Entry 6W2Q (X-ray diffraction, 1.80 A resolution); this record covers chain A.

Chain A:
Protein: Junction 34
From: synthetic construct
Amino-acid sequence (220 residues; row label = number of the first residue in the row):
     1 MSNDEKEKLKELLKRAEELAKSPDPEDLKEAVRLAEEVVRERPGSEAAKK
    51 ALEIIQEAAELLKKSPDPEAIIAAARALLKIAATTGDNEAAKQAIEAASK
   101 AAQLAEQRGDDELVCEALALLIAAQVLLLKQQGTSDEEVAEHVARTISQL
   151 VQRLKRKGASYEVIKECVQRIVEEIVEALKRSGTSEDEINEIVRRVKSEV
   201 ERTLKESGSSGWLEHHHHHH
Unresolved in the structure: 1-8, 205-220
Cystine bridges: Cys-115/Cys-167
Metal / ion sites: Ca2+ near Glu-177 (its only coordinating residue here)

Summary:
Chain A is Junction 34 (synthetic construct); the structure, Junction 34, DHR53-DHR4, was determined by X-ray
diffraction (same publication as 6W2R, 6W2V and 6W2W).
